Entry 4GUV (X-ray diffraction, 2.73 A resolution); this record covers chain A.

# Chain A
Name: TetX2 protein
From: Bacteroides thetaiotaomicron
Reference sequence: Q93L51 (Q93L51_BACT4); residues 11-388 here = UniProt positions 11-388
Sequence (398 residues; each row starts with the number of its first residue; numbers below 1 keep their minus sign (Met-9 is residue -9)):
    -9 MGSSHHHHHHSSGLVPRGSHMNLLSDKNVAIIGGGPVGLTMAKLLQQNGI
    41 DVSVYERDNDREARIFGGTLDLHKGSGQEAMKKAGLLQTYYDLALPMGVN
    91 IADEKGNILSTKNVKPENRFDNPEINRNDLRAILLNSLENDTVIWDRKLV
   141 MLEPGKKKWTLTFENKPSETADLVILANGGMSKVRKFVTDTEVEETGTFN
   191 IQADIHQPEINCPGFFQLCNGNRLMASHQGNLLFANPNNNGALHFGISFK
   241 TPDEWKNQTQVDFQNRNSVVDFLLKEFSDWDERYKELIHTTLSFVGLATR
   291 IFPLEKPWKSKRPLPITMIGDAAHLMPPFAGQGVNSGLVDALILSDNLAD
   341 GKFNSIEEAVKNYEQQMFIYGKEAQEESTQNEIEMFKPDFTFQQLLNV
Unresolved in the structure: -9 to 11, 246-249, 383-388
Construct notes: expression tag (-9 to 10)
Ligand contacts:
  - FAD (flavin-adenine dinucleotide): Ile22, Gly23, Gly24, Gly25, Pro26, Val27, Gly28, Tyr45, Glu46, Arg47, Asp48, Thr59, Leu60, Asp61, Arg117, Arg121, Arg137, Lys138, Leu139, Ala167, Asn168, Gly169, Gln192, Leu287, Gly310, Asp311, Pro318, Gly321, Gln322, Gly323, Val324, Asn325
  - xenon (XE), molecule 1: Asn221, Ile237, Phe239, Phe262, Leu263, Glu266, Phe267
  - xenon (XE), molecule 2: Leu223, Ile237, Phe267, Tyr274, Ile278
Swiss-Prot annotation at these positions:
  - binding site (FAD): Pro26, Val27, Tyr45 to Asp48, Asp61, Arg117, Leu139, Asp311, Gly321 to Val324
  - binding site (NADPH): Arg54
  - binding site (substrate): Gln192, Arg213
  - mutagenesis: Lys64 (K64R: E.coli is more resistant to minocycline (MCN), no change in affinity for MCN, decreased affinity for NADPH, decreased growth rate in E.coli), Phe235 (F235Y: E.coli is more resistant to MCN, decreased affinity for MCN, slightly decreased affinity for NADPH, increased growth rate in E.coli), Thr280 (T280A: E.coli is more resistant to MCN, 2-fold increased affinity for MCN, 4-fold increase for NADPH, increased growth rate in E.coli ...), Ser326 (S326I: E.coli is more resistant to MCN, no change in affinity for MCN or NADPH, increased growth rate in E.coli), Asn371 (N371I: E.coli is more resistant to MCN, 2-fold increased affinity for MCN, slightly increased affinity for NADPH, increased growth rate in E.coli ...)

# Overview
Ligands of chain A: flavin-adenine dinucleotide and xenon. Curated annotation (UniProt) lists 14 FAD-binding
residues, NADPH-binding residue Arg54, substrate-binding residues Gln192 and Arg213 and 5 mutagenesis sites.
Chain A is TetX2 protein (Bacteroides thetaiotaomicron); the structure, TetX derivatized with Xenon, was
determined by X-ray diffraction (same publication as 4A99 and 4A6N).
